Entry 9UA9 (electron microscopy, 1.99 A resolution); this record covers chains H and D of the 9 polymer chains in the assembly.

[Chain H]
Protein: 1D6 vh
Sequence (125 residues; each row starts with the number of its first residue):
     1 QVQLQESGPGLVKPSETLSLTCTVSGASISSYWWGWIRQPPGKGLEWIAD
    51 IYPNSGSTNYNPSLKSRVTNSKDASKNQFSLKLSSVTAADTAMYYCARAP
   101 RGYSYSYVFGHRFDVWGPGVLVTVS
Disulfides: Cys22-Cys96

[Chain D]
Protein: 1D6-vl
Sequence (109 residues; row label = number of the first residue in the row):
     2 PVLTQPPSASEAARKSVTISCSGSSSNIGSNSVSWYQQLPGTALKLLISY
    52 NDQRASGVSDRFSGSKSGTSASLAISGLQTEDEADYYCAAWDDSLSGPVF
   102 GGGTRLTVL
Disulfides: Cys22-Cys89

[Chain H / chain D interface]
Residue-residue contacts (33; chain H residue first):
  Gln39(H) - Gln39(D)  hydrogen bond
  Gln39(H) - Tyr88(D)  hydrogen bond
  Lys43(H) - Tyr88(D)
  Gly44(H) - Tyr88(D)
  Leu45(H) - Leu45(D)  hydrophobic
  Leu45(H) - Tyr88(D)
  Leu45(H) - Phe101(D)  hydrophobic
  Trp47(H) - Gly98(D)
  Trp47(H) - Pro99(D)
  Asn59(H) - Ser97(D)
  Pro62(H) - Leu96(D)
  Tyr95(H) - Leu45(D)
  Arg101(H) - Trp92(D)
  Gly102(H) - Tyr51(D)  hydrogen bond (backbone-side chain)
  Ser104(H) - Tyr51(D)
  Val108(H) - Ser33(D)
  Val108(H) - Tyr51(D)
  Phe109(H) - Asn32(D)
  Phe109(H) - Ser33(D)  hydrogen bond (backbone-side chain)
  Phe109(H) - Tyr51(D)
  Phe109(H) - Trp92(D)  hydrophobic
  Gly110(H) - Ser33(D)
  Gly110(H) - Tyr51(D)
  His111(H) - Ser35(D)  hydrogen bond (backbone-side chain)
  His111(H) - Trp92(D)
  His111(H) - Pro99(D)
  Arg112(H) - Tyr37(D)
  Arg112(H) - Ser50(D)
  Arg112(H) - Tyr51(D)  hydrogen bond
  Phe113(H) - Tyr37(D)  hydrogen bond (backbone-side chain)
  Phe113(H) - Leu47(D)
  Phe113(H) - Phe101(D)  hydrophobic
  Trp116(H) - Leu45(D)
Also at the interface, not in a pair above, chain H (23 interface residues in all): Asp50, Tyr60, Tyr103, Asp114, Gly117
Also at the interface, not in a pair above, chain D (18 interface residues in all): Ala44, Gly103

[In short]
Chain H and chain D form an interface of 23 and 18 residues respectively; the contacts include 7 hydrogen
bonds. Among the polar pairs are Gln39(H)-Gln39(D), Gln39(H)-Tyr88(D) and Gly102(H)-Tyr51(D).
Here chain H is 1D6 vh and chain D is 1D6-vl. Entry 9UA9 (Nipah virus fusion glycoprotein in complex with a
broadly neutralizing antibody 1D6) was determined by electron microscopy.
